6PVC - chains A and G of the 4 polymer chains in the assembly; structure by X-ray diffraction, 1.96 A resolution.

# Chain A
Name: Major histocompatibility complex class I-related gene protein
Organism: Homo sapiens
UniProt: Q95460 (HMR1_HUMAN); residues 1-270 here correspond to UniProt positions 23-292 (UniProt number = residue number + 22)
Amino-acid sequence (271 residues; row label = number of the first residue in the row; numbering starts at 0):
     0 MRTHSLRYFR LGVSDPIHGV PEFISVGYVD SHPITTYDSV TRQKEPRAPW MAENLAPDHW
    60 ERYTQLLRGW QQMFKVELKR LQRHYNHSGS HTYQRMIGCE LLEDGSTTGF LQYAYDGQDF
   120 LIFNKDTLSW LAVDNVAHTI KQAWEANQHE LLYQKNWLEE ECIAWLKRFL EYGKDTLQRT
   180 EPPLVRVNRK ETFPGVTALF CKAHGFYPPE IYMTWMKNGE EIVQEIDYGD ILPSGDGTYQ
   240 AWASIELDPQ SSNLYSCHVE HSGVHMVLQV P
Disordered / not traced: 190-195
Sequence notes: initiating methionine (0); conflict Ser261 (Cys283 in Q95460)
Swiss-Prot annotation at these positions:
  - binding site (5-(2-oxoethylideneamino)-6-(D-ribitylamino)uracil): Arg9, Ser24, Lys43, Arg94, Tyr152, Gln153
  - binding site (5-(2-oxopropylideneamino)-6-(D-ribitylamino)uracil): Arg9, Ser24, Lys43, Arg94, Tyr152, Gln153
  - binding site (7-hydroxy-6-methyl-8-(1-D-ribityl)lumazine): Arg9, Ser24, Lys43, Arg94, Tyr152, Gln153
  - binding site (8-(9H-purin-6-yl)-2-oxa-8-azabicyclo[3.3.1]nona-3,6-diene-4,6-dicarbaldehyde): Arg9, Lys43, His58, Arg94
  - binding site (2-amino-4-oxopteridine-6-carbaldehyde): Lys43
  - binding site (pyridoxal): Lys43
  - glycosylation: Asn85 (N-linked (GlcNAc...) asparagine)
Disulfides: Cys98-Cys161, Cys200-Cys256
Ligand contacts: P1J (N-(2,6-dioxo-1,2,3,6-tetrahydropyrimidine-4-carbonyl)-beta-alanine): Tyr7, Phe8, Arg9, Ser24, Thr34, Lys43, Tyr62, Leu66, Trp69, Arg94, Ile96, Tyr152, Trp156
Reported in the primary citation:
  - binding site for P1J: Tyr7, Arg9, Ser24, Lys43, Tyr62, Trp69, Arg94, Ile96, Tyr152, Trp156
  - conformationally variable residues (side-chain flip): Lys43
  - mutagenesis - K43A: decreased expression in response to P1J

# Chain G
Name: Human TCR alpha chain
Organism: Homo sapiens
Amino-acid sequence (204 residues; each row starts with the number of its first residue; numbering starts at 0):
     0 MGQNIDQPTE MTATEGAIVQ INCTYQTSGF NGLFWYQQHA GEAPTFLSYN VLDGLEEKGR
    60 FSSFLSRSKG YSYLLLKELQ MKDSASYLCA VKDSNYQLIW GAGTKLIIKP DIQNPDPAVY
   120 QLRDSKSSDK SVCLFTDFDS QTNVSQSKDS DVYITDKCVL DMRSMDFKSN SAVAWSNKSD
   180 FACANAFNNS IIPEDTFFPS PESS
Disordered / not traced: 0-1, 203
Disulfides: Cys22-Cys88, Cys132-Cys182

# Interface between chain A and chain G
Contacting residue pairs - 28 pairs, chain A then chain G:
  Arg61(A) - Asn94(G)  hydrogen bond (side chain-backbone)
  Arg61(A) - Gln96(G)  hydrogen bond
  Tyr62(A) - Ser93(G)  hydrogen bond (side chain-backbone)
  Tyr62(A) - Asn94(G)
  Tyr62(A) - Tyr95(G)
  Leu65(A) - Asn94(G)
  Leu65(A) - Tyr95(G)  hydrophobic
  His148(A) - Tyr48(G)
  His148(A) - Glu55(G)  salt bridge
  Leu151(A) - Val50(G)
  Leu151(A) - Leu51(G)  hydrophobic
  Tyr152(A) - Asn30(G)
  Tyr152(A) - Tyr48(G)
  Tyr152(A) - Val50(G)
  Tyr152(A) - Tyr95(G)  hydrogen bond
  Lys154(A) - Leu51(G)
  Asn155(A) - Phe29(G)  hydrogen bond (side chain-backbone)
  Asn155(A) - Val50(G)
  Asn155(A) - Leu51(G)
  Asn155(A) - Arg66(G)  hydrogen bond
  Trp156(A) - Asn30(G)
  Trp156(A) - Tyr95(G)
  Glu159(A) - Arg66(G)
  Glu160(A) - Gly28(G)
  Glu160(A) - Phe29(G)  hydrogen bond (side chain-backbone)
  Glu160(A) - Asn30(G)
  Glu160(A) - Ser93(G)  hydrogen bond
  Trp164(A) - Ser93(G)
Interface residues without a listed pair, chain A (13 interface residues in all): Trp69
Interface residues without a listed pair, chain G (13 interface residues in all): Phe45

# Overview
The chain A/chain G interface involves 13 residues from each chain; the contacts include 8 hydrogen bonds and
1 salt bridge. Polar contacts include His148(A)-Glu55(G), Arg61(A)-Asn94(G) and Arg61(A)-Gln96(G). From the
paper: a binding site for P1J at Tyr7(A), Arg9(A) and Ser24(A) among others; K43A of chain A reduces
expression in response to P1J.
Here chain A is Major histocompatibility complex class I-related gene protein and chain G is Human TCR alpha
chain, both from Homo sapiens. Entry 6PVC (Structure of human MAIT A-F7 TCR in complex with human MR1-DB28)
was determined by X-ray diffraction together with 6PVD from the same study.
